7WPD - chains A and C of the 6 polymer chains in the assembly; structure by electron microscopy, 3.18 A resolution.

[Chain A (and C)]
Protein: Spike glycoprotein
Source organism: Severe acute respiratory syndrome coronavirus 2
Notes: chain C of this document is another copy of the same molecule, construct and numbering; everything in this record applies to it too
Reference sequence: P0DTC2 (SPIKE_SARS2); residue numbers follow UniProt; this construct covers 1-68, 71-142, 146-210, 215-1208
Amino-acid sequence (1205 residues; each row starts with the number of its first residue; note: 9 numbers in that range are skipped by the numbering (no residue carries them; nothing is unmodelled there); a row labelled like 210A-210F holds insertion residues (210A, then the next letters in order)):
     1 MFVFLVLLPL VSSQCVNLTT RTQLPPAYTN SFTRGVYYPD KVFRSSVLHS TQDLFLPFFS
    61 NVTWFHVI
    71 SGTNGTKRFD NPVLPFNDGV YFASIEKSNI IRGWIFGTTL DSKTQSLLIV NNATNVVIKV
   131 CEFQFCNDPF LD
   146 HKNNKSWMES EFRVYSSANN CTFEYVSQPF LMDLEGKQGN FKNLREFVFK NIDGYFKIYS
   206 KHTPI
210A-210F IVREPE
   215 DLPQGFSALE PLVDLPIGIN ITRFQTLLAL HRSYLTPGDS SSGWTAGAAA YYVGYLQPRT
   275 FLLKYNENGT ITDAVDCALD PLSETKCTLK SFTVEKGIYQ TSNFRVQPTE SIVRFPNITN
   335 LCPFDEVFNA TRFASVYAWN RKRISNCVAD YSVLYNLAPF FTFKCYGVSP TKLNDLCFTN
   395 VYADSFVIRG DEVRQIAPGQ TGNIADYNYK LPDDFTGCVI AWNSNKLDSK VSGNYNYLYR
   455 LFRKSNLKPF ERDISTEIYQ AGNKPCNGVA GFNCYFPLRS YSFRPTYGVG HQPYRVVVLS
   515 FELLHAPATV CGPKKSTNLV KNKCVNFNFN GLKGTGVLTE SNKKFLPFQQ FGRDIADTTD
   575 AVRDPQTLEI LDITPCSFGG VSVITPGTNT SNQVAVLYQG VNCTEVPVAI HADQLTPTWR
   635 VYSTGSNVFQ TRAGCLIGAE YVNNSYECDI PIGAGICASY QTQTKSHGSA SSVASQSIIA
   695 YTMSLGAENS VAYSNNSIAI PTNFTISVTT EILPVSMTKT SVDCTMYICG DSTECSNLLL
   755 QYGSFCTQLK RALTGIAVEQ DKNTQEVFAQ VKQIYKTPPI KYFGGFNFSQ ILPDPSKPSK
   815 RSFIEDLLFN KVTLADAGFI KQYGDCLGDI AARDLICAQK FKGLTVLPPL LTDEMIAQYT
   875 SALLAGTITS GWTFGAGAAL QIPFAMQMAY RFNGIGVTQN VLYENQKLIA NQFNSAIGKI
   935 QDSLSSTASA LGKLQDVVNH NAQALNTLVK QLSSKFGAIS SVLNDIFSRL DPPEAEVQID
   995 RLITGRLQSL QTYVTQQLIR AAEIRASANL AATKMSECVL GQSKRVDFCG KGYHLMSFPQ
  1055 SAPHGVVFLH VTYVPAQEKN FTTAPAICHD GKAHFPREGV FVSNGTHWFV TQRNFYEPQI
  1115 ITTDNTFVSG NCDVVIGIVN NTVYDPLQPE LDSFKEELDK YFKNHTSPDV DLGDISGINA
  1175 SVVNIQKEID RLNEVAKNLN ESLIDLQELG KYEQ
Not modelled in the structure: 1-26, 71-79, 146-156, 177-186, 210A-210F, 621-639, 677-689, 829-853, 1147-1208 (chain C: 1-26, 71-79, 146-156, 177-186, 210A-210F, 621-640, 677-689, 829-854, 1147-1208)
Sequence notes: variant Val-67 (Ala in P0DTC2), Ile-95 (Thr in P0DTC2), Asp-142 (Gly in P0DTC2), Ile-210A (Leu212 in P0DTC2), Asp-339 (Gly in P0DTC2), Leu-371 (Ser in P0DTC2), Pro-373 (Ser in P0DTC2), Phe-375 (Ser in P0DTC2), Asn-417 (Lys in P0DTC2), Lys-440 (Asn in P0DTC2), Ser-446 (Gly in P0DTC2), Asn-477 (Ser in P0DTC2), Lys-478 (Thr in P0DTC2), Ala-484 (Glu in P0DTC2), Ser-496 (Gly in P0DTC2), Arg-498 (Gln in P0DTC2), Tyr-501 (Asn in P0DTC2), His-505 (Tyr in P0DTC2), Lys-547 (Thr in P0DTC2), Gly-614 (Asp in P0DTC2), Tyr-655 (His in P0DTC2), Lys-679 (Asn in P0DTC2), His-681 (Pro in P0DTC2), Lys-764 (Asn in P0DTC2), Tyr-796 (Asp in P0DTC2), Lys-856 (Asn in P0DTC2), His-954 (Gln in P0DTC2), Lys-969 (Asn in P0DTC2), Phe-981 (Leu in P0DTC2); insertion (210D-210F); engineered mutation Arg-493 (Gln in P0DTC2), Gly-682 (Arg in P0DTC2), Ser-683 (Arg in P0DTC2), Ser-685 (Arg in P0DTC2), Pro-986 (Lys in P0DTC2), Pro-987 (Val in P0DTC2)
Disulfide bonds: Cys-131/Cys-166, Cys-291/Cys-301, Cys-336/Cys-361, Cys-379/Cys-432, Cys-391/Cys-525, Cys-480/Cys-488, Cys-538/Cys-590, Cys-617/Cys-649, Cys-662/Cys-671, Cys-743/Cys-749, Cys-1032/Cys-1043, Cys-1082/Cys-1126
Covalent attachments: N-acetylglucosamine (NAG) linked to Asn-234, Asn-282, Asn-331, Asn-603, Asn-616, Asn-657, Asn-709, Asn-717, Asn-801, Asn-1074, Asn-1098
Curated features (UniProtKB/Swiss-Prot):
  - region: Asn-280 to Cys-301 (Putative superantigen), Arg-403 to Asp-405 (Integrin-binding motif), Asn-448 to Phe-456 (Immunodominant HLA epitope recognized by the CD8+), Ser-816 to Tyr-837 (Fusion peptide 1), Lys-835 to Phe-855 (Fusion peptide 2), Asp-1163 to Glu-1202 (Heptad repeat 2)
  - site: Arg-815, Ser-816 (Cleavage)
  - glycosylation: Asn-17 (N-linked (GlcNAc...) (complex) asparagine), Asn-61 (N-linked (GlcNAc...) (hybrid) asparagine), Asn-74 (N-linked (GlcNAc...) (complex) asparagine), Asn-122 (N-linked (GlcNAc...) (hybrid) asparagine), Asn-149 (N-linked (GlcNAc...) (complex) asparagine), Asn-165 (N-linked (GlcNAc...) (complex) asparagine), Asn-234 (N-linked (GlcNAc...) (high mannose) asparagine), Asn-282 (N-linked (GlcNAc...) (complex) asparagine), Thr-323 (O-linked (GalNAc) threonine), Ser-325 (O-linked (HexNAc...) serine), Asn-331 (N-linked (GlcNAc...) (complex) asparagine), Asn-343 (N-linked (GlcNAc...) (complex) asparagine), Asn-603 (N-linked (GlcNAc...) (hybrid) asparagine), Asn-616 (N-linked (GlcNAc...) (complex) asparagine), Asn-657 (N-linked (GlcNAc...) (complex) asparagine), Thr-676 (O-linked (GlcNAc...) threonine), Thr-678 (O-linked (GlcNAc...) threonine), Asn-709 (N-linked (GlcNAc...) (high mannose) asparagine), Asn-717 (N-linked (GlcNAc...) (hybrid) asparagine), Asn-801 (N-linked (GlcNAc...) (hybrid) asparagine) and 6 more in UniProt
  - natural variant: Leu-5 (L5F: In strain: Iota/B.1.526), Ser-13 (S13I: In strain: Epsilon/B.1.427/B.1.429), Leu-18 (L18F: In strain: Beta/B.1.351, Gamma/P.1 and 1 more), Thr-19 (T19I: In strain: Omicron/BQ.1.1, Omicron/XBB.1.5 and 1 more; T19R: In strain: Delta/B.1.617.2, Omicron/BA.2 and 4 more), Thr-20 (T20N: In strain: Gamma/P.1), Leu-24 to Ala-27 (sequence variant, change not given here; In strain: Omicron/BA.2, Omicron/BA.2.12.1 and 6 more), Pro-26 (P26S: In strain: Gamma/P.1), Gln-52 (Q52H: In strain: Omicron/EG.5.1), Val-67 (A67V: In strain: Eta/B.1.525, Omicron/BA.1; this construct carries the variant), Gly-75 (G75V: In strain: Lambda/C.37), Thr-76 (T76I: In strain: Lambda/C.37), Asp-80 (D80A: In strain: Beta/B.1.351), 74 further natural variant entries in UniProt
  - mutagenesis: Asn-121 (N121Q: Partial loss of biliverdin affinity), Arg-190 (R190K: Partial loss of biliverdin affinity), Asn-234 (N234Q: Increased resistance to neutralizing antibodies), Asn-331 (N331Q: Reduced viral infectivity), Asn-343 (N343Q: Reduced viral infectivity), Leu-452 (L452R: Increased resistance to neutralizing antibodies. Decreases HLA binding to NF9 epitope. Increased binding affinity to human ACE2), Tyr-453 (Y453F: Decreased HLA binding to NF9 epitope. Increased binding affinity to human ACE2), Ala-475 (A475V: Increased resistance to neutralizing antibodies), Val-483 (V483A: Increased resistance to neutralizing antibodies), Phe-490 (F490L: Increased resistance to neutralizing antibodies and human covalescent sera neutralization), His-519 (H519P: Increased resistance to human covalescent sera neutralization), Ser-673 (S673A: No effect on O-glycosylation by host GALNT1), 4 further mutagenesis entries in UniProt

[How chain A and chain C interact]
Residue-residue contacts (128):
  Tyr-38(A) / Leu-560(C)  hydrophobic
  Tyr-38(A) / Phe-562(C)  hydrophobic
  Lys-41(A) / Phe-562(C)  hydrogen bond (side chain-backbone)
  Lys-41(A) / Gln-563(C)
  Val-42(A) / Phe-565(C)
  Val-42(A) / Arg-567(C)
  Phe-43(A) / Lys-557(C)
  Phe-43(A) / Lys-558(C)
  Phe-43(A) / Phe-559(C)  hydrophobic
  Phe-43(A) / Gln-563(C)
  Phe-43(A) / Phe-565(C)  hydrogen bond (backbone-backbone)
  Phe-43(A) / Gly-566(C)
  Phe-43(A) / Arg-567(C)  hydrogen bond (backbone-backbone)
  Pro-225(A) / Phe-562(C)
  Asn-370(A) / Phe-486(C)
  Phe-377(A) / Tyr-489(C)
  Ser-383(A) / Leu-455(C)
  Thr-385(A) / Phe-456(C)
  Lys-386(A) / Tyr-421(C)
  Ser-735(A) / Gln-314(C)
  Asp-737(A) / Asn-317(C)  hydrogen bond
  Asp-745(A) / Gly-548(C)
  Asp-745(A) / Thr-549(C)  hydrogen bond (side chain-backbone)
  Gln-755(A) / Lys-969(C)
  Gln-755(A) / Phe-970(C)  hydrogen bond (backbone-backbone)
  Gln-755(A) / Gly-971(C)
  Tyr-756(A) / Ser-968(C)
  Tyr-756(A) / Phe-970(C)
  Gly-757(A) / Ser-968(C)
  Ser-758(A) / Thr-961(C)
  Phe-759(A) / Gln-965(C)
  Phe-759(A) / Phe-970(C)  hydrophobic
  Gln-762(A) / Thr-961(C)
  Lys-764(A) / Gln-314(C)  hydrogen bond (side chain-backbone)
  Lys-764(A) / Thr-315(C)  hydrogen bond (side chain-backbone)
  Arg-765(A) / Gln-957(C)
  Gln-787(A) / Ala-701(C)
  Gln-787(A) / Asn-703(C)  hydrogen bond
  Ile-788(A) / Leu-699(C)  hydrophobic
  Ile-788(A) / Ala-701(C)  hydrogen bond (backbone-backbone)
  Ile-788(A) / Glu-702(C)
  Ile-788(A) / Asn-703(C)  hydrogen bond (backbone-backbone)
  Tyr-789(A) / Asn-703(C)
  Lys-790(A) / Asn-703(C)  hydrogen bond (backbone-backbone)
  Pro-792(A) / Tyr-707(C)  hydrophobic
  Tyr-796(A) / Tyr-707(C)
  Phe-797(A) / Tyr-707(C)
  Lys-854(A) / Phe-592(C)
  Gly-857(A) / Phe-592(C)
  Leu-861(A) / Gln-613(C)
  Pro-862(A) / Ala-647(C)  hydrophobic
  Pro-863(A) / Ala-668(C)  hydrogen bond (backbone-backbone)
  Leu-864(A) / Pro-665(C)  hydrophobic
  Leu-864(A) / Ala-668(C)
  Leu-864(A) / Gly-669(C)  hydrogen bond (backbone-backbone)
  Leu-864(A) / Met-697(C)  hydrophobic
  Thr-866(A) / Ala-668(C)
  Thr-866(A) / Gly-669(C)
  Met-869(A) / Gly-669(C)
  Met-869(A) / Thr-696(C)
  Met-869(A) / Met-697(C)  hydrophobic
  Met-869(A) / Leu-699(C)
  Gln-872(A) / Leu-699(C)
  Tyr-873(A) / Leu-699(C)
  Thr-883(A) / Val-705(C)
  Thr-883(A) / Ala-706(C)
  Thr-883(A) / Tyr-707(C)
  Trp-886(A) / Tyr-1047(C)
  Ala-890(A) / Gly-1046(C)
  Ala-890(A) / Tyr-1047(C)  hydrophobic
  Ala-892(A) / Glu-1072(C)
  Leu-894(A) / Ala-713(C)
  Leu-894(A) / Pro-715(C)
  Leu-894(A) / Glu-1072(C)
  Gln-895(A) / Ala-706(C)
  Gln-895(A) / Ser-711(C)  hydrogen bond
  Gln-895(A) / Ile-712(C)
  Gln-895(A) / Ala-713(C)  hydrogen bond (backbone-backbone)
  Gln-895(A) / Asn-1074(C)  hydrogen bond
  Ile-896(A) / Tyr-707(C)
  Ile-896(A) / Ser-711(C)
  Ile-896(A) / Ile-712(C)  hydrophobic
  Pro-897(A) / Tyr-707(C)
  Pro-897(A) / Ser-711(C)
  Pro-897(A) / Ile-712(C)
  Phe-898(A) / Tyr-707(C)  hydrogen bond (backbone-side chain)
  Met-900(A) / Ile-712(C)  hydrophobic
  Met-900(A) / Thr-1077(C)
  Met-900(A) / Ala-1078(C)
  Met-900(A) / Pro-1079(C)
  Tyr-904(A) / Val-1094(C)
  Tyr-904(A) / Arg-1107(C)
  Gln-913(A) / Pro-1090(C)
  Asn-914(A) / Ser-1123(C)  hydrogen bond
  Tyr-917(A) / Pro-1079(C)  hydrophobic
  Tyr-917(A) / Phe-1089(C)  hydrophobic
  Tyr-917(A) / Val-1128(C)
  Val-963(A) / Ile-569(C)  hydrophobic
  Val-963(A) / Ala-570(C)
  Ser-967(A) / Ala-570(C)
  Ser-967(A) / Asp-571(C)
  Asn-978(A) / Lys-547(C)  hydrogen bond (side chain-backbone)
  Asn-978(A) / Gly-548(C)
  Phe-981(A) / Lys-386(C)  hydrogen bond (backbone-side chain)
  Ser-982(A) / Lys-386(C)
  Ser-982(A) / Leu-390(C)
  Ser-982(A) / Lys-547(C)
  Arg-983(A) / Gly-381(C)  hydrogen bond (side chain-backbone)
  Arg-983(A) / Val-382(C)
  Arg-983(A) / Ser-383(C)
  Arg-983(A) / Leu-390(C)
  Arg-983(A) / Thr-430(C)  hydrogen bond
  Arg-983(A) / Leu-517(C)
  Leu-984(A) / Lys-386(C)  hydrogen bond (backbone-side chain)
  Asp-994(A) / Phe-970(C)
  Asp-994(A) / Arg-995(C)  salt bridge
  Gln-1002(A) / Gln-1002(C)
  Gln-1005(A) / Thr-1006(C)
  Thr-1009(A) / Thr-1009(C)
  Leu-1012(A) / Gln-1010(C)
  Arg-1019(A) / Glu-1017(C)
  Thr-1027(A) / Arg-1039(C)
  Ser-1030(A) / Val-1040(C)
  Ser-1030(A) / Asp-1041(C)
  Glu-1031(A) / Arg-1039(C)  salt bridge
  Leu-1034(A) / Val-1040(C)
  Arg-1039(A) / Arg-1039(C)
  Glu-1111(A) / Ser-1123(C)
Interface residues without a listed pair, chain A (93 interface residues in all): Arg-44, Val-47, Asp-198, Glu-224, Asn-282, Gly-283, Gln-784, Lys-786, Lys-856, Leu-865, Ile-882, Thr-887, Gly-889, Gly-891, Glu-918, Gln-920, Leu-966, Val-976, Asp-985, Thr-998, Gly-1035, Glu-1144
Interface residues without a listed pair, chain C (103 interface residues in all): Thr-302, Ser-316, Asp-389, Phe-392, Tyr-396, Gly-431, Gln-564, Ile-666, Gly-667, Ile-670, Cys-671, Gly-700, Ser-704, Ser-708, Asn-709, Ile-714, Ile-1013, Tyr-1067, Val-1068, Pro-1069, Gly-1093, Phe-1121, Val-1129, Ile-1130, Leu-1141

[Summary]
The interface between chain A and chain C involves 93 residues on one side and 103 on the other; the contacts
include 24 hydrogen bonds and 2 salt bridges. Polar pairs include Asp-994(A)/Arg-995(C),
Glu-1031(A)/Arg-1039(C) and Lys-41(A)/Phe-562(C).
Chain A and chain C are both Spike glycoprotein (Severe acute respiratory syndrome coronavirus 2); the
structure, SARS-CoV-2 Omicron Variant S Trimer complexed with one JMB2002 Fab, was determined by electron
microscopy together with 7WPA, 7WPB, 7WPC, 7WPE, 7WPF and 7WRV from the same study.
